PDB entry 5JSQ | X-ray diffraction, 1.50 A resolution | chains A and B

== Chain A (and B) ==
Name: hypoxanthine-guanine phosphoribosyltranferase
Source organism: Trypanosoma brucei brucei
Notes: EC 2.4.2.8; chain B of this document is another copy of the same molecule, construct and numbering; everything in this record applies to it too
Reference sequence: Q07010 (HPRT_TRYBB); numbering as in UniProt (aligned over 1-210)
Amino-acid sequence (216 residues; each row starts with the number of its first residue; numbers below 1 keep their minus sign (His-5 is residue -5)):
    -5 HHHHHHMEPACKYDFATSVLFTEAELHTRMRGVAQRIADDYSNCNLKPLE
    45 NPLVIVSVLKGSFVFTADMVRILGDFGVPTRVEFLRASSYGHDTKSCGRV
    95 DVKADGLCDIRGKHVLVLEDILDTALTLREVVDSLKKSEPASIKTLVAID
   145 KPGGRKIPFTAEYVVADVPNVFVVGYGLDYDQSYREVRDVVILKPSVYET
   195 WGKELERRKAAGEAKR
Unresolved in the structure: -5 to 4, 81-102, 200-210 (chain B: -5 to 4, 81-99, 197-210)
Differences from the reference sequence: expression tag (-5 to 0)
Ligand contacts: 6MS ([6-(2-amino-6-oxo-1,6-dihydro-9H-purin-9-yl)hexyl]phosphonic acid): Leu53, Glu113, Ile115, Leu116, Asp117, Thr118, Ala119, Leu120, Thr121, Leu122, Lys145, Val165, Phe166, Val167, Val168, Leu172, Asp173
UniProt features mapped onto this chain:
  - active site: Asp117 (Proton acceptor)
  - binding site (GMP): Lys54, Glu113 to Thr121, Lys145, Asp173
  - binding site (Mg(2+)): Asp173
What the authors report for this chain:
  - binding site for 6MS: Leu53, Glu113, Asp117, Thr118, Leu120, Thr121, Lys145, Phe166, Val167, Asp173
  - binding site for sulfate ion: Lys54, Gly55
  - conformationally variable residues (register shift): Leu53, Lys54

== Interface between chain A and chain B ==
Contacting residue pairs - 61 pairs, chain A then chain B:
  Pro42(A) - Ser177(B)
  Pro42(A) - Tyr178(B)
  Leu43(A) - Tyr174(B)
  Leu43(A) - Asp175(B)
  Leu43(A) - Ser177(B)  hydrogen bond (backbone-side chain)
  Leu43(A) - Tyr178(B)
  Leu43(A) - Trp195(B)
  Glu44(A) - Trp195(B)
  Lys54(A) - Val76(B)  hydrogen bond (side chain-backbone)
  Lys54(A) - Glu77(B)  salt bridge
  Lys54(A) - Phe78(B)
  Phe57(A) - Thr60(B)
  Phe57(A) - Ala61(B)  hydrophobic
  Phe57(A) - Val76(B)  hydrophobic
  Phe57(A) - Phe78(B)  hydrophobic
  Val58(A) - Ala61(B)  hydrophobic
  Val58(A) - Arg65(B)
  Thr60(A) - Phe57(B)
  Ala61(A) - Phe57(B)  hydrophobic
  Ala61(A) - Val58(B)  hydrophobic
  Ala61(A) - Ala61(B)  hydrophobic
  Asp62(A) - Arg65(B)  salt bridge
  Val64(A) - Glu180(B)
  Arg65(A) - Val58(B)
  Arg65(A) - Asp62(B)  salt bridge
  Arg65(A) - Arg65(B)
  Arg65(A) - Tyr170(B)
  Arg65(A) - Glu180(B)
  Arg65(A) - Arg182(B)
  Ile66(A) - Arg182(B)
  Asp69(A) - Arg182(B)  salt bridge
  Pro73(A) - Glu180(B)
  Thr74(A) - Gln176(B)
  Thr74(A) - Glu180(B)  hydrogen bond (backbone-side chain)
  Arg75(A) - Gln176(B)
  Val76(A) - Lys54(B)  hydrogen bond (backbone-side chain)
  Val76(A) - Phe57(B)  hydrophobic
  Glu77(A) - Lys54(B)  salt bridge
  Phe78(A) - Lys54(B)
  Phe78(A) - Phe57(B)  hydrophobic
  Phe78(A) - Arg80(B)
  Arg80(A) - Arg80(B)  hydrogen bond (backbone-side chain)
  Tyr170(A) - Arg65(B)
  Tyr174(A) - Leu43(B)
  Asp175(A) - Leu43(B)
  Gln176(A) - Thr74(B)
  Gln176(A) - Arg75(B)
  Ser177(A) - Pro42(B)
  Ser177(A) - Leu43(B)  hydrogen bond (side chain-backbone)
  Tyr178(A) - Pro42(B)
  Arg179(A) - Val76(B)
  Glu180(A) - Val64(B)
  Glu180(A) - Arg65(B)
  Glu180(A) - Pro73(B)
  Glu180(A) - Thr74(B)  hydrogen bond (side chain-backbone)
  Arg182(A) - Arg65(B)
  Arg182(A) - Ile66(B)
  Arg182(A) - Asp69(B)  salt bridge
  Val191(A) - Leu43(B)  hydrophobic
  Trp195(A) - Leu43(B)
  Trp195(A) - Glu44(B)
Also at the interface, not in a pair above, chain A (34 interface residues in all): Glu17, Pro46, Gly68
Also at the interface, not in a pair above, chain B (34 interface residues in all): Glu17, Gly68, Val72, Arg179, Val191

== Summary ==
The chain A/chain B interface involves 34 residues from each chain, with 7 hydrogen bonds and 6 salt bridges.
Among the polar pairs are Lys54(A)-Glu77(B), Asp62(A)-Arg65(B) and Asp69(A)-Arg182(B). From the paper: a
binding site for 6MS at Leu53(A), Glu113(A) and Asp117(A) among others; a binding site for sulfate ion at
Lys54(A) and Gly55(A).
Chain A and chain B are both hypoxanthine-guanine phosphoribosyltranferase (Trypanosoma brucei brucei); the
structure, Trypanosome brucei Hypoxanthine-guanine phosphoribosyltranferase in complex with a
9-[7-(phosphonoheptyl]guanine, was determined by X-ray diffraction together with 5JV5, 5K51, 5KAM and 5KAP
from the same study.
